Entry 9HLW (electron microscopy, 2.66 A resolution); this record covers chains A and E of the 4 polymer chains in the assembly.

== Chain A (and E) ==
Molecule: Glutamate carboxypeptidase 2
Source organism: Homo sapiens
Notes: EC 3.4.17.21; chain E of this document is another copy of the same molecule, construct and numbering; everything in this record applies to it too
UniProtKB: Q04609 (FOLH1_HUMAN); residues 1-750 here = UniProt positions 1-750
Chain sequence (750 residues; each row starts with the number of its first residue):
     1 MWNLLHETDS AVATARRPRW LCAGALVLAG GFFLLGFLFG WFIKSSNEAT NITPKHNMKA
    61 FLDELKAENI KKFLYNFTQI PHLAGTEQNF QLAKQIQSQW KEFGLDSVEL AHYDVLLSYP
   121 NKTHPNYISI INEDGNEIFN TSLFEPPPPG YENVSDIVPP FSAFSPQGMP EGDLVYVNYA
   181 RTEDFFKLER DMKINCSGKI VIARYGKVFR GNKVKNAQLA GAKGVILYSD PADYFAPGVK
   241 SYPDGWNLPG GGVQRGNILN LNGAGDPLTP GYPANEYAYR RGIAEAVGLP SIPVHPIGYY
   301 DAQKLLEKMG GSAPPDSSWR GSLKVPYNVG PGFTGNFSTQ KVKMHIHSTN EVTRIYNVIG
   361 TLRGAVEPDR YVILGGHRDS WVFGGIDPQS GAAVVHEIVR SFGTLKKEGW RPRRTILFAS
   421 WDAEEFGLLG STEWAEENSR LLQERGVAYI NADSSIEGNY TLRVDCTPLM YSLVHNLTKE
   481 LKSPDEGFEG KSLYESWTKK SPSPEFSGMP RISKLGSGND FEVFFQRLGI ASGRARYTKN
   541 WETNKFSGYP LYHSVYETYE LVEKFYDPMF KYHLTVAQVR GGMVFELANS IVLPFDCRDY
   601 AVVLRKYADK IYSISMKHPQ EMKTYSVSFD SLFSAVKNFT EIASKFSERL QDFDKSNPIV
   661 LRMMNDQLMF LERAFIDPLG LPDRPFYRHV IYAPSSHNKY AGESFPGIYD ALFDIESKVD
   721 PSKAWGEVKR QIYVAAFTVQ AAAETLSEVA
Not modelled in the structure: 1-55, 335-336, 700-702
Covalently attached groups: N-acetylglucosamine (NAG) linked to Asn121, Asn140, Asn459
UniProt features mapped onto this chain:
  - active site: Glu424 (Nucleophile), Ser628 (Charge relay system), Asp666 (Charge relay system), His689 (Charge relay system)
  - binding site (substrate): Arg210, Asn257, Glu424, Ser517, Gly518, Asn519, Arg534 to Arg536, Tyr552, His553, Lys699, Tyr700
  - binding site (Ca(2+)): Thr269, Tyr272, Glu433, Glu436
  - binding site (Zn(2+)): His377, Asp387, Glu425, Asp453, His553
  - modified residue: Ser10 (Phosphoserine)
  - glycosylation (N-linked (GlcNAc...) asparagine): Asn51, Asn76, Asn121, Asn140, Asn153, Asn195, Asn336, Asn459, Asn476, Asn638

== How chain A and chain E interact ==
Pairs across the interface (83; chain A residue first):
  Tyr272(A) with Asp677(E), hydrogen bond; Leu679(E); Tyr733(E), hydrogen bond (backbone-side chain); Val734(E), hydrophobic; Phe737(E), hydrophobic
  Pro273(A) with Tyr733(E), hydrogen bond (backbone-side chain); Phe737(E)
  Tyr277(A) with Ser631(E); Tyr733(E), hydrophobic
  Ala278(A) with Tyr733(E), hydrophobic
  Tyr279(A) with Gly726(E); Lys729(E); Arg730(E); Tyr733(E)
  Thr361(A) with Ala750(E)
  Arg363(A) with Ala750(E)
  Glu367(A) with Ile659(E)
  Pro368(A) with Met663(E); Val749(E); Ala750(E)
  Asp369(A) with Met663(E); Val749(E)
  Tyr371(A) with Val749(E); Ala750(E), hydrogen bond (side chain-backbone)
  Thr415(A) with Ala750(E)
  Glu436(A) with Phe737(E)
  Glu437(A) with Phe737(E)
  Arg440(A) with Ala674(E), hydrogen bond (side chain-backbone); Ile676(E), hydrogen bond (side chain-backbone); Phe737(E); Thr738(E); Ala741(E); Thr745(E)
  Leu441(A) with Thr745(E)
  Glu444(A) with Glu444(E); Phe670(E)
  Arg445(A) with Thr745(E), hydrogen bond (side chain-backbone); Val749(E)
  Ser631(A) with Tyr277(E)
  Ile659(A) with Glu367(E); Arg662(E)
  Arg662(A) with Ile659(E); Arg662(E); Met663(E); Asp666(E), salt bridge
  Met663(A) with Pro368(E); Asp369(E); Arg662(E)
  Asp666(A) with Arg662(E), salt bridge
  Phe670(A) with Glu444(E)
  Ala674(A) with Arg440(E), hydrogen bond (backbone-side chain)
  Ile676(A) with Arg440(E), hydrogen bond (backbone-side chain)
  Asp677(A) with Tyr272(E), hydrogen bond
  Pro678(A) with Pro678(E); Arg688(E)
  Arg688(A) with Pro678(E)
  Gly726(A) with Tyr279(E)
  Lys729(A) with Tyr279(E)
  Arg730(A) with Tyr279(E)
  Tyr733(A) with Tyr272(E), hydrogen bond (side chain-backbone); Pro273(E), hydrogen bond (side chain-backbone); Tyr277(E), hydrophobic; Ala278(E), hydrophobic; Tyr279(E)
  Val734(A) with Tyr272(E), hydrophobic
  Phe737(A) with Tyr272(E), hydrophobic; Pro273(E); Glu436(E); Glu437(E); Arg440(E)
  Thr738(A) with Arg440(E)
  Ala741(A) with Arg440(E)
  Thr745(A) with Arg440(E); Leu441(E); Arg445(E), hydrogen bond (backbone-side chain)
  Val749(A) with Pro368(E); Asp369(E); Tyr371(E); Arg445(E)
  Ala750(A) with Arg363(E); Pro368(E); Tyr371(E), hydrogen bond (backbone-side chain); Thr415(E)
Other interface residues (no listed pair), chain A (55 interface residues in all): Thr269, Ala274, Asn275, Val366, Ser439, Pro658, Val660, Gln667, Arg673, Leu679, Pro685, Phe686, Ala736, Ala742, Glu744
Other interface residues (no listed pair), chain E (54 interface residues in all): Thr269, Ala274, Asn275, Thr361, Val366, Ser439, Pro658, Gln667, Arg673, Pro685, Phe686, Ala736, Ala742, Glu744

== Overview ==
The interface between chain A and chain E involves 55 residues on one side and 54 on the other, with 14
hydrogen bonds and 2 salt bridges. Polar contacts include Arg662(A)-Asp666(E), Tyr272(A)-Asp677(E) and
Tyr272(A)-Tyr733(E).
Chain A and chain E are both Glutamate carboxypeptidase 2 (Homo sapiens); the structure, Prostate Specific
Membrane Antigen (PSMA) in complex with nanobody7, was determined by electron microscopy together with 9HVL,
9HVI and 9HVK from the same study.
